PDB entry 1R0N | X-ray diffraction, 2.60 A resolution | chains C and A of the 4 polymer chains in the assembly

== Chain C ==
Molecule: Ecdsyone Response Element
Sequence (18 nucleotides; row label = number of the first residue in the row):
     1 CCGAGGTCAA TGACCTCG

== Chain A ==
Protein: Retinoic acid receptor RXR-alpha
From: Homo sapiens
Notes: fragment: Retinoid X Receptor DNA binding domain
Reference sequence: P19793 (RXRA_HUMAN); residues 96-172 here correspond to UniProt positions 130-206 (UniProt number = residue number + 34)
Sequence (81 residues; row label = number of the first residue in the row):
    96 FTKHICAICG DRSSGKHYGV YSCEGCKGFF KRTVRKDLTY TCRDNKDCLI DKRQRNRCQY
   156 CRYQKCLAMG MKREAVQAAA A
Unresolved in the structure: 96-98
Differences from the reference sequence: cloning artifact (173-176)
Bound ions: Zn2+ site 1: Cys101, Cys104, Cys118, Cys121; Zn2+ site 2: Cys137, Cys143, Cys153, Cys156
UniProt features mapped onto this chain:
  - DNA-binding region: Cys101 to Met166 (Nuclear receptor)
  - zinc finger (NR C4-type): Cys101 to Cys121, Cys137 to Cys161
  - region: Lys126 to Lys131 (Nuclear localization signal), Lys167 to Gln172 (Hinge)
  - binding site (Zn(2+)): Cys101, Cys104, Cys118, Cys121, Cys137, Cys143, Cys153, Cys156
  - modified residue: Lys111 (N6-acetyllysine)

== How chain C and chain A interact ==
Residue-residue contacts (17; chain C residue first):
  DG3(C) with Gly110(A), phosphate contact; Lys111(A), hydrogen bond to the phosphate
  DA4(C) with His112(A), phosphate contact; Tyr113(A), hydrogen bond to the phosphate; Gln172(A), phosphate contact
  DG5(C) with Tyr113(A), hydrogen bond to the phosphate; Lys122(A), hydrogen bond to the base; Lys126(A), phosphate contact; Arg130(A), salt bridge to the phosphate; Ala170(A), phosphate contact; Gln172(A), hydrogen bond to the phosphate; Ala175(A), phosphate contact; Ala176(A), sugar contact
  DG6(C) with Lys126(A), salt bridge to the phosphate; Arg130(A), salt bridge to the phosphate; Ala174(A), phosphate contact; Ala175(A), hydrogen bond to the phosphate
Other interface residues (no listed pair), chain A (13 interface residues in all): Gly114

== Summary ==
4 residues of chain C and 13 residues of chain A are in contact; the contacts include 6 hydrogen bonds and 3
salt bridges. Among the polar pairs are DG5(C)-Lys122(A), DG3(C)-Lys111(A) and DA4(C)-Tyr113(A). From UniProt:
a DNA-binding region and 8 Zn2+-binding residues on chain A.
Chain C is Ecdsyone Response Element and chain A is Retinoic acid receptor RXR-alpha (Homo sapiens); the
structure, Crystal Structure of Heterodimeric Ecdsyone receptor DNA binding complex, was determined by X-ray
diffraction (same publication as 1R0O).
